Entry 6PIF (electron microscopy, 3.40 A resolution); this record covers chains I and J of the 11 polymer chains in the assembly.

[Chain I]
Name: TniQ monomer 1
From: Vibrio cholerae
Sequence (358 residues; row label = number of the first residue in the row; note: 37 numbers in that range are skipped by the numbering (no residue carries them; nothing is unmodelled there); numbering starts at 0):
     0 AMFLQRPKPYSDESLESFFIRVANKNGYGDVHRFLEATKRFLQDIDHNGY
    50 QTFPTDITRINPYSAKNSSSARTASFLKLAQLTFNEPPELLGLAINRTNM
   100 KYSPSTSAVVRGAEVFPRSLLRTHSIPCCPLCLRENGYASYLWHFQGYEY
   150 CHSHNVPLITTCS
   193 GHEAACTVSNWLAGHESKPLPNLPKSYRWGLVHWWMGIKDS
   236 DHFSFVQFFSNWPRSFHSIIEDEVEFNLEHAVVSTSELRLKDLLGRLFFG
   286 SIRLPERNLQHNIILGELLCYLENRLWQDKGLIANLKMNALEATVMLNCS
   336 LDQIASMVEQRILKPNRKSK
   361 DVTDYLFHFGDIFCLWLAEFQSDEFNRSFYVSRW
Unresolved in the structure: 0, 193-194

[Chain J]
Name: TniQ monomer 2
From: Vibrio cholerae
Sequence (369 residues; row label = number of the first residue in the row; note: 25 numbers in that range are skipped by the numbering (no residue carries them; nothing is unmodelled there); numbering starts at 0):
     0 AMFLQRPKPYSDESLESFFIRVANKNGYGDVHRFLEATKRFLQDIDHNGY
    50 QTFPTDITRINPYSAKNSSSARTASFLKLAQLTFNEPPELLGLAINRTNM
   100 KYSPSTSAVVRGAEVFPRSLLRTHSIPCCPLCLRENGYASYLWHFQGYEY
   150 CHSHNVPLITTCSCGKEFDYRVS
   195 EAACTVSNWLAGHESKPLPNLPKSYRWGLVHWWMGIKD
   236 DHFSFVQFFSNWPRSFHSIIEDEVEFNLEHAVVSTSELRLKDLLGRLFFG
   286 SIRLPERNLQHNIILGELLCYLENRLWQDKGLIANLKMNALEATVMLNCS
   336 LDQIASMVEQRILKPNAAAAAAAAADVTDYLFHFGDIFCLWLAEFQSDEF
   386 NRSFYVSR
Unresolved in the structure: 0

[Chain I / chain J interface]
Residue-residue contacts - 72 pairs, chain I then chain J:
  N66(I) - R346(J)
  N66(I) - I347(J)
  S69(I) - I347(J)
  S69(I) - C374(J)
  S69(I) - A378(J)
  T72(I) - C374(J)  hydrogen bond (side chain-backbone)
  T72(I) - A378(J)
  A73(I) - C374(J)  hydrophobic
  L76(I) - L377(J)  hydrophobic
  K77(I) - W312(J)
  Q80(I) - N309(J)
  Q80(I) - W312(J)
  E88(I) - R387(J)  salt bridge
  L89(I) - R387(J)  hydrogen bond (backbone-side chain)
  L90(I) - R387(J)  hydrogen bond (backbone-side chain)
  N95(I) - L377(J)
  N95(I) - A378(J)
  R96(I) - A378(J)
  R96(I) - E379(J)
  T97(I) - E379(J)
  T97(I) - Q381(J)
  N98(I) - Q338(J)
  N98(I) - E379(J)
  N98(I) - F380(J)
  N98(I) - Q381(J)
  M99(I) - S382(J)
  M99(I) - D383(J)
  V108(I) - N386(J)  hydrogen bond (backbone-side chain)
  V108(I) - S388(J)
  R110(I) - Q381(J)  hydrogen bond
  R110(I) - S382(J)
  R110(I) - D383(J)
  R110(I) - N386(J)  hydrogen bond
  S218(I) - D383(J)
  E291(I) - E291(J)
  E291(I) - D383(J)
  E291(I) - E384(J)
  N309(I) - Q80(J)
  W312(I) - K77(J)
  Q345(I) - N66(J)  hydrogen bond (backbone-side chain)
  R346(I) - N66(J)
  D371(I) - S69(J)  hydrogen bond
  C374(I) - S69(J)
  C374(I) - T72(J)  hydrogen bond (backbone-side chain)
  C374(I) - A73(J)  hydrophobic
  L375(I) - S69(J)
  L377(I) - L76(J)  hydrophobic
  L377(I) - N95(J)  hydrogen bond (backbone-side chain)
  A378(I) - S68(J)
  A378(I) - S69(J)
  A378(I) - T72(J)
  A378(I) - N95(J)
  A378(I) - R96(J)
  E379(I) - S68(J)
  E379(I) - R96(J)  salt bridge
  E379(I) - T97(J)
  F380(I) - N98(J)
  Q381(I) - N95(J)
  Q381(I) - T97(J)
  S382(I) - M99(J)
  D383(I) - M99(J)
  D383(I) - S218(J)
  D383(I) - E291(J)
  E384(I) - E291(J)
  E384(I) - E384(J)
  N386(I) - V109(J)
  N386(I) - G111(J)  hydrogen bond (side chain-backbone)
  N386(I) - A112(J)
  R387(I) - L76(J)
  R387(I) - E88(J)  salt bridge
  R387(I) - L90(J)  hydrogen bond (side chain-backbone)
  S388(I) - G111(J)
Other interface residues (no listed pair), chain I (47 interface residues in all): K65, S68, V109, Y219, N293, E308, N333, I347, F389, V391
Other interface residues (no listed pair), chain J (44 interface residues in all): Y219, N293, L332, N333, Q345, D371, L375

[In short]
The interface between chain I and chain J involves 47 residues on one side and 44 on the other, with 12
hydrogen bonds and 3 salt bridges. Among the polar pairs are E88(I)-R387(J), E379(I)-R96(J) and
R387(I)-E88(J).
Here chain I is TniQ monomer 1 and chain J is TniQ monomer 2, both from Vibrio cholerae. Entry 6PIF (V.
cholerae TniQ-Cascade complex, open conformation) was determined by electron microscopy (same publication as
6PIG and 6PIJ).
